Entry 8VSC (electron microscopy, 3.00 A resolution); this record covers chains A and I of the 3 polymer chains in the assembly.

[Chain A]
Molecule: Transforming growth factor beta-1 proprotein
Organism: Homo sapiens
Reference sequence: P01137 (TGFB1_HUMAN); residues -28 to 361 here correspond to UniProt positions 1-390 (UniProt number = residue number + 29)
Chain sequence (390 residues; row label = number of the first residue in the row; numbers below 1 keep their minus sign (Met-28 is residue -28)):
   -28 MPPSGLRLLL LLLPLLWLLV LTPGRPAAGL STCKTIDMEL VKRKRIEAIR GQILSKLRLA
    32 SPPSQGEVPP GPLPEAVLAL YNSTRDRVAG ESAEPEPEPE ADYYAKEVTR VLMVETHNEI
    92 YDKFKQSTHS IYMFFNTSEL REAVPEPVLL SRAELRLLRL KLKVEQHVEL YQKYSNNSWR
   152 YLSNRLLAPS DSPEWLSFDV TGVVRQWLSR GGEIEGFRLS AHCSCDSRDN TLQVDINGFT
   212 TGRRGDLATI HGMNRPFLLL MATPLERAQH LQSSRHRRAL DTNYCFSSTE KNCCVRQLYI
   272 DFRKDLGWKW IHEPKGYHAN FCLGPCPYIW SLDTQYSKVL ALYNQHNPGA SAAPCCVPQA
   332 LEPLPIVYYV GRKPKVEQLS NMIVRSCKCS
Not modelled in the structure: -28 to 2, 60-72, 133, 198-201, 212-220, 241-261, 300-313
Disulfides: Cys264-Cys327, Cys293-Cys358, Cys297-Cys360
Sequence notes: variant Leu-19 (Pro10 in P01137)
Curated features (UniProtKB/Swiss-Prot):
  - region: Asp197 to Gly223 (Bowtie tail)
  - motif: Arg215 to Asp217 (Cell attachment site)
  - site: Arg249, Ala250 (Cleavage)
  - glycosylation (N-linked (GlcNAc...) asparagine): Asn53, Asn107, Asn147

[Chain I]
Molecule: Transforming growth factor beta activator LRRC32
Organism: Homo sapiens
Reference sequence: Q14392 (LRC32_HUMAN); numbering as in UniProt (aligned over 20-627)
Chain sequence (608 residues; numbered 20 to 627; the number before each row is that of its first residue):
    20 HQDKVPCKMV DKKVSCQVLG LLQVPSVLPP DTETLDLSGN QLRSILASPL GFYTALRHLD
    80 LSTNEISFLQ PGAFQALTHL EHLSLAHNRL AMATALSAGG LGPLPRVTSL DLSGNSLYSG
   140 LLERLLGEAP SLHTLSLAEN SLTRLTRHTF RDMPALEQLD LHSNVLMDIE DGAFEGLPRL
   200 THLNLSRNSL TCISDFSLQQ LRVLDLSCNS IEAFQTASQP QAEFQLTWLD LRENKLLHFP
   260 DLAALPRLIY LNLSNNLIRL PTGPPQDSKG IHAPSEGWSA LPLSAPSGNA SGRPLSQLLN
   320 LDLSYNEIEL IPDSFLEHLT SLCFLNLSRN CLRTFEARRL GSLPCLMLLD LSHNALETLE
   380 LGARALGSLR TLLLQGNALR DLPPYTFANL ASLQRLNLQG NRVSPCGGPD EPGPSGCVAF
   440 SGITSLRSLS LVDNEIELLR AGAFLHTPLT ELDLSSNPGL EVATGALGGL EASLEVLALQ
   500 GNGLMVLQVD LPCFICLKRL NLAENRLSHL PAWTQAVSLE VLDLRNNSFS LLPGSAMGGL
   560 ETSLRRLYLQ GNPLSCCGNG WLAAQLHQGR VDVDATQDLI CRFSSQEEVS LSHVRPEDCE
   620 KGGLKNIN
Not modelled in the structure: 20-25, 113-115, 281-311, 592-627
Disulfides: Cys26-Cys35, Cys425-Cys436
Reported in the primary citation:
  - conformationally variable residues (order/disorder transition): Ile290 to Ala299

[Interface between chain A and chain I]
Contacting residue pairs - 14 pairs, chain A then chain I:
  Cys4(A) - Glu326(I)
  Cys4(A) - Glu328(I)  hydrogen bond
  Cys4(A) - Cys350(I)  disulfide
  Lys5(A) - Cys350(I)
  Thr6(A) - Tyr324(I)
  Thr6(A) - Asn325(I)
  Thr6(A) - Glu326(I)  hydrogen bond (side chain-backbone)
  Thr6(A) - Arg348(I)
  Thr6(A) - Asn349(I)
  Ile7(A) - Tyr324(I)
  Asp8(A) - Asn274(I)
  Asp8(A) - Tyr324(I)
  Leu11(A) - Glu252(I)
  Leu11(A) - Asn274(I)
Also at the interface, not in a pair above, chain A (7 interface residues in all): Tyr299
Also at the interface, not in a pair above, chain I (10 interface residues in all): Arg278
Disulfides between the chains: Cys4(A)-Cys350(I)

[In short]
7 residues of chain A and 10 residues of chain I are in contact; the contacts include 1 disulfide bond and 2
hydrogen bonds. Among the polar pairs are Cys4(A)-Glu328(I) and Thr6(A)-Glu326(I). From the paper:
conformational variability at Ile290(I).
Here chain A is Transforming growth factor beta-1 proprotein and chain I is Transforming growth factor beta
activator LRRC32, both from Homo sapiens. Entry 8VSC (L-TGF-b1/GARP) was determined by electron microscopy,
deposited together with 8VS6, 8VSB and 8VSD.
